4YMA - chains B and A; structure by X-ray diffraction, 1.90 A resolution.

Chain B (and A):
Molecule: Glutamate receptor 2
Organism: Rattus norvegicus
Notes: chain A of this document is another copy of the same molecule, construct and numbering; everything in this record applies to it too
UniProtKB: P19491 (GRIA2_RAT); the construct has insertions or renumbered stretches relative to UniProt, so the offset changes along the chain: 3-117 = UniProt 413-527; 120-264 = UniProt 653-797
Sequence (264 residues; numbered 1 to 264; the number before each row is that of its first residue):
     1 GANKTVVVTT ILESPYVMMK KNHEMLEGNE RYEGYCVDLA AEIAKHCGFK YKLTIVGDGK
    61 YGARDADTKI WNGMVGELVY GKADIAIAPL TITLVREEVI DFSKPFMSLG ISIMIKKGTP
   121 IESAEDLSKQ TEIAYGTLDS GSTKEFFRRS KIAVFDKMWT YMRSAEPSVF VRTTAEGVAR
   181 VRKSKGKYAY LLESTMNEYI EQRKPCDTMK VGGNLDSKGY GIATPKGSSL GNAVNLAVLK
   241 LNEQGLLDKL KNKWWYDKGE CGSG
Unresolved in the structure: 1-3, 264 (chain A: 1-3, 262-264)
Cystine bridges: Cys206-Cys261
Construct notes: expression tag (1-2); linker (118-119)
Residues lining bound ligands: (3R)-3-(3-carboxy-5-hydroxyphenyl)-L-proline (4E5): Tyr61, Pro89, Leu90, Thr91, Arg96, Leu138, Ser140, Gly141, Ser142, Thr143, Lys144, Glu193, Tyr220

Chain B / chain A interface:
Residue-residue contacts (29; chain B residue first):
  Thr93(B) - Glu243(A)
  Leu94(B) - Leu236(A)
  Leu94(B) - Lys240(A)
  Leu94(B) - Glu243(A)  hydrogen bond (backbone-side chain)
  Glu97(B) - Lys104(A)  salt bridge
  Glu97(B) - Asn235(A)  hydrogen bond
  Glu97(B) - Leu236(A)
  Glu97(B) - Leu239(A)
  Phe102(B) - Lys104(A)  hydrogen bond (backbone-side chain)
  Ser103(B) - Lys104(A)
  Lys104(B) - Ile92(A)
  Lys104(B) - Glu97(A)  salt bridge
  Lys104(B) - Phe102(A)  hydrogen bond (side chain-backbone)
  Lys104(B) - Ser103(A)
  Pro105(B) - Pro105(A)
  Arg149(B) - Glu243(A)  hydrogen bond (side chain-backbone)
  Arg149(B) - Gln244(A)  hydrogen bond
  Lys151(B) - Gln244(A)  hydrogen bond (side chain-backbone)
  Ser217(B) - Asn242(A)  hydrogen bond (backbone-side chain)
  Asn235(B) - Glu97(A)  hydrogen bond
  Leu236(B) - Leu94(A)
  Leu236(B) - Glu97(A)
  Leu239(B) - Ile92(A)  hydrophobic
  Leu239(B) - Glu97(A)
  Lys240(B) - Leu94(A)
  Asn242(B) - Ser217(A)  hydrogen bond (side chain-backbone)
  Glu243(B) - Thr93(A)
  Glu243(B) - Leu94(A)  hydrogen bond (side chain-backbone)
  Glu243(B) - Arg149(A)  hydrogen bond (backbone-side chain)
Interface residues without a listed pair, chain B (21 interface residues in all): Ile92, Glu98, Ser108, Asp216, Asp248
Interface residues without a listed pair, chain A (22 interface residues in all): Glu98, Ser108, Leu215, Asp216, Asp248

Overview:
21 residues of chain B and 22 residues of chain A are in contact, with 12 hydrogen bonds and 2 salt bridges.
Polar pairs include Glu97(B)-Lys104(A), Leu94(B)-Glu243(A) and Glu97(B)-Asn235(A). Ligands of chain B:
(3R)-3-(3-carboxy-5-hydroxyphenyl)-L-proline.
Both chains are Glutamate receptor 2 (Rattus norvegicus). Entry 4YMA (Structure of the ligand-binding domain
of GluA2 in complex with the antagonist CNG10109) was determined by X-ray diffraction, deposited together with
4YMB.
